Entry 2PXY (X-ray diffraction, 2.23 A resolution); this record covers chains A and C of the 5 polymer chains in the assembly.

[Chain A]
Name: T cell receptor alpha chain
Organism: Mus musculus
UniProt: Q5R1F5 (Q5R1F5_MOUSE); the author numbering skips numbers that UniProt does not, so the offset changes along the chain: 1-59 = UniProt 21-79; 61-93 = UniProt 80-112
Sequence (114 residues; each row starts with the number of its first residue; note: 5 numbers in that range are skipped by the numbering (no residue carries them; nothing is unmodelled there); numbers below 1 keep their minus sign (Ser-1 is residue -1)):
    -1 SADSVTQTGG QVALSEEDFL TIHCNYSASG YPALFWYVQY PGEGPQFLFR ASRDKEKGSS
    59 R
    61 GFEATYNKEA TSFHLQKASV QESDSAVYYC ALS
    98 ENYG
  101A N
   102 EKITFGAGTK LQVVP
Disulfide bonds: Cys22-Cys90

[Chain C]
Name: H-2 class II histocompatibility antigen, A-U alpha chain
Organism: Mus musculus
Notes: fragment: extracellular alpha-1, extracellular alpha-2
UniProt: P14438 (HA2U_MOUSE); the construct lacks a stretch of the UniProt sequence, so the offset changes along the chain: 4-9 = UniProt 1-6; 10-180 = UniProt 8-178
Sequence (183 residues; row label = number of the first residue in the row; numbers below 1 keep their minus sign (Asp-1 is residue -1)):
    -1 DDIEADHVGS Y
    9A G
    10 IVVYQSPGDI GQYTFEFDGD ELFYVDLDKK ETIWMLPEFA QLRSFDPQGG LQNIATGKHN
    70 LGVLTKRSNS TPATNEAPQA TVFPKSPVLL GQPNTLICFV DNIFPPVINI TWLRNSKSVA
   130 DGVYETSFFV NRDYSFHKLS YLTFIPSDDD IYDCKVEHWG LEEPVLKHWE P
Disulfide bonds: Cys107-Cys163
Construct notes: expression tag (-1 to 3)

[How chain A and chain C interact]
Residue-residue contacts - 7 pairs, chain A then chain C:
  Tyr100(A) - Phe54(C)
  Tyr100(A) - Gly58(C)
  Gly101(A) - Gly58(C)
  Gly101(A) - Gln61(C)
  Asn101A(A) - Asp55(C)
  Asn101A(A) - Gln57(C)
  Glu102(A) - Gln61(C)

[Summary]
4 residues of chain A face 5 of chain C across their interface.
Here chain A is T cell receptor alpha chain and chain C is H-2 class II histocompatibility antigen, A-U alpha
chain, both from Mus musculus. Entry 2PXY (Crystal structures of immune receptor complexes) was determined by
X-ray diffraction together with 2Z31 and 2Z35 from the same study.
